PDB entry 1RC7 | X-ray diffraction, 2.15 A resolution | chains E and A of the 5 polymer chains in the assembly

# Chain E
Molecule: 10-nt RNA strand
Sequence (10 nucleotides; row label = number of the first residue in the row):
    31 GGCGCGCGCC

# Chain A
Protein: Ribonuclease III
Source organism: Aquifex aeolicus
Notes: EC 3.1.26.3
UniProtKB: O67082 (RNC_AQUAE); residue numbers follow UniProt; this construct covers 1-220
Sequence (220 residues; each row starts with the number of its first residue):
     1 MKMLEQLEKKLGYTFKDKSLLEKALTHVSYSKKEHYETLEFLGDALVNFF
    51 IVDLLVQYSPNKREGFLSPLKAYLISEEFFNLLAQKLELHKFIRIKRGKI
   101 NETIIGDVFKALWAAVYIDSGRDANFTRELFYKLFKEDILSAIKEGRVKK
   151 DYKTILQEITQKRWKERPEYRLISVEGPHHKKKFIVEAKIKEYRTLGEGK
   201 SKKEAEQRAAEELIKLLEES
Differences from the reference sequence: engineered mutation Lys110 (Glu in O67082)
Curated features (UniProtKB/Swiss-Prot):
  - active site: Asp44
  - binding site (Mg(2+)): Glu40, Asp107
  - mutagenesis: Asp44 (D44N: Very low catalytic activity, binds RNA normally), Gln157 (Q157A: No RNase activity, no RNA binding)
From the paper describing this entry:
  - binding site for the 10-nt RNA strand: Asn61, Arg63, Gln157
  - binding site for the 10-nt RNA strand: Lys32, Lys96, Lys99
  - binding site for the 10-nt RNA strand: Arg97, His179
  - binding site for the 10-nt RNA strand (chain E): Gln161
  - specificity-determining residues: Gln161 (proposed by the authors, not directly observed)
  - conformationally variable residues (domain motion): Glu145 to Asp151
  - contacts within the chain: Glu40-Lys110 (hydrogen bond), Asp44-Lys110, Asp107-Lys110 (hydrogen bond)

# Chain E / chain A interface
Residue-residue contacts - 7 pairs, chain E then chain A:
  C37(E) with Glu158(A), hydrogen bond to the sugar
  G38(E) with Gln157(A), base contact; Glu158(A), sugar contact; Gln161(A), hydrogen bond to the base
  C39(E) with Gln161(A), hydrogen bond to the sugar; Lys165(A), phosphate contact
  C40(E) with Lys165(A), salt bridge to the phosphate
Interface residues without a listed pair, chain A (6 interface residues in all): Lys150, Arg167

# In short
The interface between chain E and chain A involves 4 residues on one side and 6 on the other, with 3 hydrogen
bonds and 1 salt bridge. Polar pairs include G38(E)-Gln161(A), C37(E)-Glu158(A) and C39(E)-Gln161(A). The
paper reports a binding site for the 10-nt RNA strand at Asn61(A), Arg63(A) and Gln157(A) among others; a
binding site for the 10-nt RNA strand (chain E) at Gln161(A).
Chain E is a 10-nt RNA strand and chain A is Ribonuclease III (Aquifex aeolicus); the structure, Crystal
structure of RNase III Mutant E110K from Aquifex Aeolicus complexed with ds-RNA at 2.15 Angstrom ..., was
determined by X-ray diffraction together with 1RC5 from the same study.
